PDB entry 7XR2 | electron microscopy, 3.10 A resolution | chains B and 2 of the 17 polymer chains in the assembly

# Chain B
Protein: VP3
Organism: Scylla serrata reovirus SZ-2007
Reference sequence: E9LEU6 (E9LEU6_9REOV); residues 1-854 here = UniProt positions 1-854
Chain sequence (854 residues; numbered 1 to 854; the number before each row is that of its first residue):
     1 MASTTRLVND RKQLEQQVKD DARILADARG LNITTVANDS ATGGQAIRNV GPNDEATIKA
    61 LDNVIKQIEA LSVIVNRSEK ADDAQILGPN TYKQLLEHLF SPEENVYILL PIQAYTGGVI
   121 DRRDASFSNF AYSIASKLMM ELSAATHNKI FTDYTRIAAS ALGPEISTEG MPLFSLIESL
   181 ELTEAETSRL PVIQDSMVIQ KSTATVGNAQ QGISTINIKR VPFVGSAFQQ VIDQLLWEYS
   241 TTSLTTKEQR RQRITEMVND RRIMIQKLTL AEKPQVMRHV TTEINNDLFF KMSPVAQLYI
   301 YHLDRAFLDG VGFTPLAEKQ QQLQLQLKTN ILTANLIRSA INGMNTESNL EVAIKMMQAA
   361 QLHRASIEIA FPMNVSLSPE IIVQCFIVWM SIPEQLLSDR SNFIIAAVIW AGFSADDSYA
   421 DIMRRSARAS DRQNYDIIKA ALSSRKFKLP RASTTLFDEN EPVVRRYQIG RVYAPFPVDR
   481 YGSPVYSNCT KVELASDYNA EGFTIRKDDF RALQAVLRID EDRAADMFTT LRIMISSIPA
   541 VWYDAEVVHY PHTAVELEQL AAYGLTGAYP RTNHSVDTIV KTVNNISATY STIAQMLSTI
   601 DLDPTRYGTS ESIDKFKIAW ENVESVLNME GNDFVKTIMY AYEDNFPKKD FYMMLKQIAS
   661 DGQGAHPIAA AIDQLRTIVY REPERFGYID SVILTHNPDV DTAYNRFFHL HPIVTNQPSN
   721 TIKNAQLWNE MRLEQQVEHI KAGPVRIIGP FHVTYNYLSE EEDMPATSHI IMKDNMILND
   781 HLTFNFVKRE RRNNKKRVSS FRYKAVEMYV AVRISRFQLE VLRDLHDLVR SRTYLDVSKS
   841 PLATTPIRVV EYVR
Not modelled in the structure: 801-808

# Chain 2
Protein: VP11
Organism: Scylla serrata reovirus SZ-2007
Reference sequence: G9BDA7 (G9BDA7_9REOV); numbering as in UniProt (aligned over 1-203)
Chain sequence (203 residues; numbered 1 to 203; the number before each row is that of its first residue):
     1 MNWSKAINFQ PFMLETRPPL TTIPIMDQLV EIGERSNQKW SMTDRLFFAI RKINPIFVTS
    61 SQIPSKFDYT ILQMPTQLIA SLKETLLFLA FSYYLREYQD KVGQMKFYPV AMKNMIPIVN
   121 YLKDRVHNNF DTTLEQAYRQ NVVHTLSASD AFDLLSGMIA TTRLDLIQRT RICPELLNVL
   181 NKMSFILIYA PNRPSILSWK NQS

# Interface between chain B and chain 2
Residue-residue contacts (21; chain B residue first):
  M292(B) - V102(2)  hydrophobic
  H363(B) - E31(2)
  R364(B) - F67(2)
  R364(B) - K101(2)
  R428(B) - R45(2)  hydrogen bond (backbone-side chain)
  R428(B) - D131(2)
  R428(B) - T133(2)
  A429(B) - T43(2)
  A429(B) - T133(2)
  S430(B) - T43(2)
  S430(B) - D44(2)
  R432(B) - N37(2)
  Q433(B) - D44(2)
  Q433(B) - R45(2)  hydrogen bond (side chain-backbone)
  I437(B) - R45(2)
  L456(B) - R35(2)
  R471(B) - R35(2)
  Y473(B) - R35(2)
  E546(B) - K101(2)
  E546(B) - V102(2)
  D650(B) - W3(2)
Interface residues without a listed pair, chain B (16 interface residues in all): A427, M653
Interface residues without a listed pair, chain 2 (14 interface residues in all): N2, Q136

# In short
16 residues of chain B and 14 residues of chain 2 are in contact, with 2 hydrogen bonds. Polar contacts
include R428(B)-R45(2) and Q433(B)-R45(2).
Chain B is VP3 and chain 2 is VP11, both from Scylla serrata reovirus SZ-2007; the structure, 3.1 Angstrom
cryoEM icosahedral reconstruction of mud crab reovirus, was determined by electron microscopy, deposited
together with 7XR3.
